Entry 8FF5 (electron microscopy, 3.13 A resolution); this record covers chains F and N of the 15 polymer chains in the assembly.

[Chain F]
Name: Type I-B CRISPR-associated protein Cas7
From: Nostoc sp. 'Peltigera membranacea cyanobiont' 210A
Reference sequence: A0A235IG15 (A0A235IG15_9NOSO); numbering as in UniProt (aligned over 1-323)
Sequence (323 residues; numbered 1 to 323; the number before each row is that of its first residue):
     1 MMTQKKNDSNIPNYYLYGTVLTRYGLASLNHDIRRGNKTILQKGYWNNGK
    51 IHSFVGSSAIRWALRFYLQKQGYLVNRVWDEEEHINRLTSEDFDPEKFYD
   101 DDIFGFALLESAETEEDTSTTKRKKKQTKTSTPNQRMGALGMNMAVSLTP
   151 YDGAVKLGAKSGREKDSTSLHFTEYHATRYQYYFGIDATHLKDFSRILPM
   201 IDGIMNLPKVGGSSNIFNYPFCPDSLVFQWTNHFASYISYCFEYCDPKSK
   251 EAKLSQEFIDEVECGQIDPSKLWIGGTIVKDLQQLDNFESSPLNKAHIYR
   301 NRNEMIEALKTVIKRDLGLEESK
Disordered / not traced: 1-11, 110-132, 320-323

[Chain N]
Molecule: Target DNA strand
Sequence (65 nucleotides; numbered 1 to 65; the number before each row is that of its first residue):
     1 ATATCTACGCGTAGATATATCTACGTTTAACAGTGGCCTTATTAAATGAC
    51 TTCTCCATGATCTAC
Disordered / not traced: 1-12

[Chain F / chain N interface]
Residue-residue contacts - 21 pairs, chain F then chain N:
  Arg-34(F) / DT39(N)  base contact
  Arg-34(F) / DT40(N)  base contact
  Gly-36(F) / DT39(N)  base contact
  Asn-37(F) / DC38(N)  hydrogen bond to the sugar
  Asn-37(F) / DT39(N)  phosphate contact
  Thr-39(F) / DT39(N)  base contact
  Leu-109(F) / DA46(N)  base contact
  Leu-109(F) / DT47(N)  base contact
  Lys-165(F) / DG36(N)  base contact
  Lys-165(F) / DC37(N)  base contact
  Asp-166(F) / DC37(N)  phosphate contact
  Ser-167(F) / DC37(N)  phosphate contact
  Ser-167(F) / DC38(N)  phosphate contact
  Ser-167(F) / DT39(N)  sugar contact
  Ser-167(F) / DT40(N)  phosphate contact
  Thr-168(F) / DT39(N)  hydrogen bond to the base
  Thr-168(F) / DT40(N)  hydrogen bond to the base
  Ser-169(F) / DC37(N)  base contact
  Leu-170(F) / DC37(N)  base contact
  Leu-170(F) / DC38(N)  base contact
  His-171(F) / DT39(N)  base contact
Also at the interface, not in a pair above, chain F (13 interface residues in all): Phe-172

[Overview]
13 residues of chain F face 7 of chain N across their interface; the contacts include 3 hydrogen bonds. Polar
contacts include Thr-168(F)/DT39(N), Thr-168(F)/DT40(N) and Asn-37(F)/DC38(N).
Here chain F is Type I-B CRISPR-associated protein Cas7 (Nostoc sp. 'Peltigera membranacea cyanobiont' 210A)
and chain N is Target DNA strand. Entry 8FF5 (Cryo-EM structure of Cascade-DNA-fullRloop in type I-B CAST
system) was determined by electron microscopy (same publication as 8FCJ, 8FCU, 8FCV, 8FCW, 8FD2, 8FD3 and
8FF4).
